Entry 3PCM (X-ray diffraction, 2.25 A resolution); this record covers chains M and P of the 12 polymer chains in the assembly.

[Chain M (and P)]
Molecule: Protocatechuate 3,4-dioxygenase
Organism: Pseudomonas putida
Notes: EC 1.13.11.3; chain P of this document is another copy of the same molecule, construct and numbering; everything in this record applies to it too
UniProt: P00437 (PCXB_PSEPU); residues 301-538 here correspond to UniProt positions 1-238 (UniProt number = residue number - 300)
Amino-acid sequence (238 residues; each row starts with the number of its first residue):
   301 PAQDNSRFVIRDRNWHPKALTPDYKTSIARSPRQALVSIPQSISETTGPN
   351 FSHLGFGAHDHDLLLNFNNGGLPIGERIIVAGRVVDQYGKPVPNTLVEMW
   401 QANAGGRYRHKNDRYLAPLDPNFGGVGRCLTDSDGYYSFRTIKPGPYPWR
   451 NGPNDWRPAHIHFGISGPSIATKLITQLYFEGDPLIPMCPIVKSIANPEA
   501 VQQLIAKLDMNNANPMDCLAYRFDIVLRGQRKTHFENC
Not modelled in the structure: 368-370, 537-538
Ion coordination: Fe ion: Tyr408, His460, His462 (together with 6-hydroxyisonicotinic acid N-oxide, cyanide ion)
Small-molecule neighbours: 6-hydroxyisonicotinic acid N-oxide (NNO): Tyr324, Tyr408, Tyr447, Trp449, Arg457, His460, His462, Gln477, Ile491

[Chain M / chain P interface]
Contacting residue pairs - 60 pairs, chain M then chain P:
  Leu372(M) - Pro418(P)
  Pro373(M) - Pro418(P)
  Ile374(M) - Ile374(P)  hydrophobic
  Ile374(M) - Pro418(P)  hydrophobic
  Ile374(M) - Leu419(P)
  Ile374(M) - Asp420(P)
  Gly375(M) - Ala404(P)
  Gly375(M) - Gly405(P)
  Glu376(M) - Ala404(P)
  Glu376(M) - Gly405(P)
  Glu376(M) - Gly445(P)
  Glu376(M) - Pro446(P)
  Arg377(M) - Tyr415(P)
  Arg377(M) - Leu416(P)
  Ala404(M) - Gly375(P)
  Ala404(M) - Glu376(P)
  Gly405(M) - Gly375(P)
  Gly405(M) - Glu376(P)
  Tyr415(M) - Arg377(P)
  Tyr415(M) - Met516(P)
  Tyr415(M) - Asp517(P)  hydrogen bond (side chain-backbone)
  Leu416(M) - Arg377(P)
  Leu416(M) - Met516(P)
  Pro418(M) - Leu372(P)
  Pro418(M) - Pro373(P)
  Asp420(M) - Ile374(P)
  Pro446(M) - Glu376(P)
  Pro446(M) - Leu519(P)  hydrophobic
  Pro448(M) - Met516(P)  hydrophobic
  Arg450(M) - Met516(P)
  Pro453(M) - Pro515(P)
  Asn454(M) - Met510(P)  hydrogen bond (side chain-backbone)
  Asn454(M) - Pro515(P)
  Trp456(M) - Met510(P)
  Trp456(M) - Asn514(P)
  Trp456(M) - Asp517(P)
  Trp456(M) - Cys518(P)  hydrophobic
  Trp456(M) - Leu519(P)  hydrophobic
  Glu481(M) - Pro484(P)
  Gly482(M) - Gly482(P)
  Pro484(M) - Glu481(P)
  Pro484(M) - Leu508(P)  hydrophobic
  Leu485(M) - Leu508(P)  hydrophobic
  Leu485(M) - Leu519(P)  hydrophobic
  Met488(M) - Leu508(P)  hydrophobic
  Leu508(M) - Leu485(P)  hydrophobic
  Leu508(M) - Met488(P)  hydrophobic
  Met510(M) - Asn454(P)  hydrogen bond (backbone-side chain)
  Met510(M) - Trp456(P)
  Asn514(M) - Trp456(P)
  Pro515(M) - Pro453(P)
  Pro515(M) - Asn454(P)
  Met516(M) - Tyr415(P)
  Met516(M) - Pro448(P)  hydrophobic
  Met516(M) - Arg450(P)
  Asp517(M) - Tyr415(P)  hydrogen bond (backbone-side chain)
  Asp517(M) - Trp456(P)
  Cys518(M) - Trp456(P)
  Leu519(M) - Trp456(P)  hydrophobic
  Leu519(M) - Leu485(P)  hydrophobic
Other interface residues (no listed pair), chain M (37 interface residues in all): Leu419, Pro421, Gly445, Trp449, Ala513, Tyr521
Other interface residues (no listed pair), chain P (38 interface residues in all): Pro421, Pro444, Trp449, Ala513, Tyr521

[In short]
37 residues of chain M and 38 residues of chain P are in contact, with 4 hydrogen bonds. Polar pairs include
Tyr415(M)-Asp517(P) and Asn454(M)-Met510(P). Ligands of chain M: 6-hydroxyisonicotinic acid N-oxide.
Tyr408(M), His460(M) and His462(M) form the Fe ion site.
Chain M and chain P are both Protocatechuate 3,4-dioxygenase (Pseudomonas putida); the structure, Structure of
protocatechuate 3,4-dioxygenase complexed with 6-hydroxynicotinic acid N-oxide and cyanide, was determined by
X-ray diffraction, deposited together with 3PCA, 3PCJ, 3PCK and 3PCL.
